PDB entry 8PKJ | electron microscopy, 2.50 A resolution | chains H and J of the 10 polymer chains in the assembly

# Chain H
Protein: Histone H2B
Source organism: Mus musculus
UniProt: A0A2J8S4Y0 (A0A2J8S4Y0_PONAB); residues 0-125 here correspond to UniProt positions 1-126 (UniProt number = residue number + 1)
Amino-acid sequence (126 residues; each row starts with the number of its first residue; numbering starts at 0):
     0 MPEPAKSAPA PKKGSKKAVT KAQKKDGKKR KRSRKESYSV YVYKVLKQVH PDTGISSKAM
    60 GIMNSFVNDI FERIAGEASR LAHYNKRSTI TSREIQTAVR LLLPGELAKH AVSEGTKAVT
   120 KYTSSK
Disordered / not traced: 0-34, 125

# Chain J
Molecule: 153-nt DNA strand
Source organism: synthetic construct
Sequence (153 nucleotides; each row starts with the number of its first residue; numbers below 1 keep their minus sign (DA-76 is residue -76)):
   -76 ATCACAGGAT GTATTGGCCT TGAACGTGCC TGGAGACTAG GGAGTAATCC CCTTGGCGGT
   -16 TAAAACGCGG GGGACAGCGC GTACGTGCGT TTAAGCGGTG CTAGAGCTGT CTACGACCAA
    44 TTGAGCGGCC TCGGCACCGG GATTCTCCAG GAT
Disordered / not traced: -76 to -74, 73-76

# Interface between chain H and chain J
Pairs across the interface (12):
  Tyr42(H) with DA-53(J), hydrogen bond to the phosphate
  Gly53(H) with DA-53(J), phosphate contact
  Ile54(H) with DA-54(J), sugar contact; DA-53(J), phosphate contact
  Ser55(H) with DA-54(J), phosphate contact
  Ser56(H) with DA-54(J), hydrogen bond to the phosphate
  Arg86(H) with DA-34(J), sugar contact; DG-33(J), salt bridge to the phosphate
  Ser87(H) with DG-35(J), sugar contact; DA-34(J), hydrogen bond to the phosphate
  Thr88(H) with DG-35(J), phosphate contact; DA-34(J), hydrogen bond to the phosphate
Interface residues without a listed pair, chain J (6 interface residues in all): DC-52

# In short
8 residues of chain H face 6 of chain J across their interface; the contacts include 4 hydrogen bonds and 1
salt bridge. Among the polar pairs are Tyr42(H)-DA-53(J), Ser56(H)-DA-54(J) and Ser87(H)-DA-34(J).
Here chain H is Histone H2B (Mus musculus) and chain J is a 153-nt DNA strand (synthetic construct). Entry
8PKJ (Cryo-EM structure of the nucleosome containing Nr5a2 motif at SHL+5.5) was determined by electron
microscopy, deposited together with 8PKI.
